Entry 2HK1 (X-ray diffraction, 2.30 A resolution); this record covers chains B and C of the 4 polymer chains in the assembly.

== Chain B (and C) ==
Name: D-psicose 3-epimerase
Source organism: Agrobacterium tumefaciens
Notes: EC 5.3.1.-; chain C of this document is another copy of the same molecule, construct and numbering; everything in this record applies to it too
Reference sequence: A9CH28 (A9CH28_AGRT5); numbering as in UniProt (aligned over 1-289)
Chain sequence (309 residues; numbered -19 to 289; the number before each row is that of its first residue; numbers below 1 keep their minus sign (Mse-19 is residue -19)):
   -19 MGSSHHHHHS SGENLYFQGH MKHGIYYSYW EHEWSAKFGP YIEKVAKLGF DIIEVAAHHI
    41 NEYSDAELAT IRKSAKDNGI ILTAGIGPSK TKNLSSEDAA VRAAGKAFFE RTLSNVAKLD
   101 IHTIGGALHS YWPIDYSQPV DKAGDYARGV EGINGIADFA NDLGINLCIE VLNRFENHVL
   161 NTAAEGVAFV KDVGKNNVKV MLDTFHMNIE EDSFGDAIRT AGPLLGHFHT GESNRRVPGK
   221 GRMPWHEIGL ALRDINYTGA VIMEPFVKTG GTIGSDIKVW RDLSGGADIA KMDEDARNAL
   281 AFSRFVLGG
Not modelled in the structure: -19 to 0
Sequence notes: expression tag (-19 to 0)
Modified / non-standard residues: Mse-19 (selenomethionine); Mse1, Mse181, Mse187, Mse223, Mse243, Mse272 (selenomethionine; parent Met)
Ion coordination: Mn2+: Glu150, Asp183, His209, Glu244 (together with D-fructose)
Small-molecule neighbours: D-fructose (FUD): Tyr6, Ile66, Gly67, Gly106, Ala107, Trp112, Glu150, Leu152, Glu156, Mse181, Asp183, His186, His209, Arg215, Glu244, Ile257
Swiss-Prot annotation at these positions:
  - active site (Proton donor/acceptor): Glu150, Glu244
  - binding site (substrate): Tyr6, Ala107, Glu156, Asp183 to His186, Arg215
  - binding site (Mn(2+)): Glu150, Asp183, His209, Glu244

== Interface between chain B and chain C ==
Pairs across the interface - 64 pairs, chain B then chain C:
  Tyr116(B) - Lys258(C)
  Tyr116(B) - Trp260(C)
  Lys122(B) - Trp260(C)  hydrogen bond (side chain-backbone)
  Arg154(B) - Asn214(C)  hydrogen bond (side chain-backbone)
  Arg154(B) - Ile257(C)
  Arg154(B) - Lys258(C)
  Arg154(B) - Trp260(C)  hydrogen bond (backbone-side chain)
  Phe155(B) - Asn153(C)
  Phe155(B) - Phe155(C)  hydrophobic
  Phe155(B) - Glu156(C)
  Phe155(B) - Phe185(C)  hydrophobic
  Phe155(B) - Lys258(C)
  Glu156(B) - Phe155(C)
  Asn157(B) - Trp260(C)
  His158(B) - Trp260(C)
  Asn161(B) - Trp260(C)
  Asn161(B) - Arg261(C)
  Thr162(B) - Arg261(C)
  Glu165(B) - Arg261(C)
  Phe185(B) - Phe155(C)  hydrophobic
  Mse187(B) - Arg222(C)  hydrogen bond (backbone-side chain)
  Asn188(B) - Asn188(C)  hydrogen bond (backbone-side chain)
  Asn188(B) - Ser213(C)
  Asn188(B) - Arg222(C)  hydrogen bond (backbone-side chain)
  Ile189(B) - Ile189(C)  hydrophobic
  Ile189(B) - Ser213(C)  hydrogen bond (backbone-side chain)
  Ile189(B) - Asn214(C)  hydrogen bond (backbone-backbone)
  Glu190(B) - Asn214(C)  hydrogen bond (backbone-side chain)
  Glu190(B) - Arg261(C)  salt bridge
  Glu191(B) - Ser213(C)
  Glu191(B) - Arg222(C)  hydrogen bond (backbone-side chain)
  Asp192(B) - Arg216(C)  salt bridge
  Asp192(B) - Lys220(C)
  Asp192(B) - Arg222(C)
  Phe194(B) - Arg222(C)
  Ser213(B) - Asn188(C)
  Ser213(B) - Ile189(C)  hydrogen bond (side chain-backbone)
  Ser213(B) - Glu191(C)
  Asn214(B) - Arg154(C)  hydrogen bond (backbone-side chain)
  Asn214(B) - Ile189(C)  hydrogen bond (backbone-backbone)
  Asn214(B) - Glu190(C)  hydrogen bond (side chain-backbone)
  Arg215(B) - Arg154(C)
  Arg216(B) - Asp192(C)  salt bridge
  Lys220(B) - Asp192(C)
  Arg222(B) - Mse187(C)  hydrogen bond (side chain-backbone)
  Arg222(B) - Asn188(C)  hydrogen bond (side chain-backbone)
  Arg222(B) - Glu191(C)  hydrogen bond (side chain-backbone)
  Arg222(B) - Asp192(C)  hydrogen bond (side chain-backbone)
  Arg222(B) - Phe194(C)
  Ile257(B) - Arg154(C)
  Lys258(B) - Tyr116(C)
  Lys258(B) - Arg154(C)
  Lys258(B) - Phe155(C)
  Trp260(B) - Tyr116(C)
  Trp260(B) - Val120(C)  hydrophobic
  Trp260(B) - Lys122(C)  hydrogen bond (backbone-side chain)
  Trp260(B) - Arg154(C)  hydrogen bond (side chain-backbone)
  Trp260(B) - Asn157(C)
  Trp260(B) - His158(C)
  Trp260(B) - Asn161(C)
  Arg261(B) - Asn161(C)
  Arg261(B) - Thr162(C)  hydrogen bond
  Arg261(B) - Glu165(C)
  Arg261(B) - Glu190(C)  salt bridge
Interface residues without a listed pair, chain B (32 interface residues in all): Val120, Asn153, Gly221, Leu263
Interface residues without a listed pair, chain C (34 interface residues in all): Ser193, Arg215, Gly221, Val259, Leu263

== Summary ==
32 residues of chain B and 34 residues of chain C are in contact, with 21 hydrogen bonds and 4 salt bridges.
Among the polar pairs are Glu190(B)-Arg261(C), Asp192(B)-Arg216(C) and Lys122(B)-Trp260(C). Ligands of chain
B: D-fructose.
Chain B and chain C are both D-psicose 3-epimerase (Agrobacterium tumefaciens); the structure, Crystal
structure of D-psicose 3-epimerase (DPEase) in the presence of D-fructose, was determined by X-ray
diffraction, deposited together with 2HK0.
